Entry 5W6F (X-ray diffraction, 2.18 A resolution); this record covers chains A and B of the 3 polymer chains in the assembly.

[Chain A (and B)]
Molecule: tailspike protein 3
Organism: Escherichia phage Cba120
Notes: chain B of this document is another copy of the same molecule, construct and numbering; everything in this record applies to it too
UniProt: G3M191 (G3M191_9CAUD); numbering as in UniProt (aligned over 1-627)
Amino-acid sequence (635 residues; each row starts with the number of its first residue):
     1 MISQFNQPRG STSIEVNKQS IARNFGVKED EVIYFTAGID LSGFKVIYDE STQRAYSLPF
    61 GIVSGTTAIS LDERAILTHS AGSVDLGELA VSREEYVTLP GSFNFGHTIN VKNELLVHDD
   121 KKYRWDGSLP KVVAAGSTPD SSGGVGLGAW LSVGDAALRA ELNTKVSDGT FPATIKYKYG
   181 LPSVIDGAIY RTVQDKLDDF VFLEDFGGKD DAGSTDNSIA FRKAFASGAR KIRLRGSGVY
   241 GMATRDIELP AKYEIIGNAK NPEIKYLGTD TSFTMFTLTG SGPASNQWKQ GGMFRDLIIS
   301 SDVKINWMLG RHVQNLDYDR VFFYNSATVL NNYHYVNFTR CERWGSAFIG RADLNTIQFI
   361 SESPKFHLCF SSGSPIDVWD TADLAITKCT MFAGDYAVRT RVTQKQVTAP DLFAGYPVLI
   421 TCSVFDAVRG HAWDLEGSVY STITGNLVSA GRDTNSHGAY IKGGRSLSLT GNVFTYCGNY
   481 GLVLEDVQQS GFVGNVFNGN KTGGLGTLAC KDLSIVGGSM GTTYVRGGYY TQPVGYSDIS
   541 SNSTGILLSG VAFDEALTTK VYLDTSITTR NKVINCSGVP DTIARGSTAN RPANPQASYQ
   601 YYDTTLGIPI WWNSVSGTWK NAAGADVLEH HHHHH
Not modelled in the structure: 1-11, 628-635
Differences from the reference sequence: expression tag (628-635)

[How chain A and chain B interact]
Contacting residue pairs (203; chain A residue first):
  Val16(A) with Val16(B), hydrophobic
  Gln19(A) with Ser13(B), hydrogen bond; Val16(B); Asn17(B)
  Ser20(A) with Ser20(B)
  Arg23(A) with Asn17(B), hydrogen bond; Ser20(B); Asn24(B), hydrogen bond (backbone-side chain); Tyr48(B), hydrogen bond; Gln53(B), hydrogen bond
  Asn24(A) with Asn24(B)
  Gly26(A) with Arg54(B), hydrogen bond (backbone-side chain); Val97(B)
  Lys28(A) with Ser51(B); Gln53(B)
  Glu29(A) with Gln53(B), hydrogen bond (backbone-side chain)
  Lys45(A) with Pro100(B)
  Phe60(A) with Gly101(B); Phe105(B), hydrophobic
  Ser92(A) with Val117(B); Asp120(B)
  Arg93(A) with Thr98(B), hydrogen bond (side chain-backbone); Leu99(B), hydrogen bond (side chain-backbone); Pro100(B); Gly101(B); Lys122(B), hydrogen bond (backbone-side chain)
  Glu94(A) with Lys122(B); Asp155(B), hydrogen bond (side chain-backbone); Ala156(B), hydrogen bond (side chain-backbone)
  Ser152(A) with Arg159(B), hydrogen bond
  Val153(A) with Asp155(B); Arg159(B)
  Gly154(A) with Asp155(B), hydrogen bond (backbone-side chain); Arg159(B), hydrogen bond (backbone-side chain)
  Ala157(A) with Arg159(B)
  Leu158(A) with Leu158(B), hydrophobic; Arg159(B)
  Glu161(A) with Arg159(B), salt bridge
  Phe171(A) with Phe171(B), hydrophobic
  Thr174(A) with Val166(B)
  Ile175(A) with Val166(B); Phe171(B), hydrophobic
  Lys176(A) with Val166(B), hydrogen bond (backbone-backbone); Ser167(B); Gly169(B); Pro172(B)
  Tyr177(A) with Gln194(B); Leu197(B), hydrophobic; Asp198(B), hydrogen bond; Asp205(B)
  Lys178(A) with Gln194(B), hydrogen bond (backbone-side chain)
  Tyr179(A) with Asp198(B); Phe200(B); Val201(B); Phe206(B), hydrophobic
  Gly180(A) with Gln194(B); Asp198(B), hydrogen bond (backbone-side chain)
  Leu181(A) with Gly169(B); Gln194(B)
  Ile185(A) with Phe206(B), hydrophobic; Ser227(B)
  Asp186(A) with Phe206(B); Lys223(B), salt bridge
  Gly187(A) with Phe206(B); Lys223(B)
  Ala188(A) with Asp205(B); Phe206(B)
  Ile189(A) with Glu204(B); Asp205(B), hydrogen bond (backbone-backbone); Gly207(B)
  Tyr190(A) with Asp168(B), hydrogen bond (side chain-backbone)
  Arg191(A) with Glu204(B); Asp205(B), salt bridge; Arg235(B)
  Asp195(A) with Arg235(B), salt bridge
  Lys196(A) with Leu197(B); Phe200(B), hydrogen bond (side chain-backbone); Asp205(B), salt bridge
  Leu197(A) with Leu197(B), hydrophobic
  Asp198(A) with Arg235(B)
  Asp199(A) with Phe202(B); Arg235(B), salt bridge
  Phe200(A) with Phe200(B), hydrophobic; Phe202(B), hydrophobic; Arg233(B)
  Arg230(A) with Asn261(B)
  Lys231(A) with Ile256(B); Gly257(B); Asn258(B)
  Arg233(A) with Arg233(B)
  Ala251(A) with Asn261(B)
  Lys252(A) with Ala259(B); Lys260(B), hydrogen bond (side chain-backbone); Asn261(B), hydrogen bond (backbone-side chain); Ile298(B)
  Glu254(A) with Ala259(B); Arg320(B), salt bridge
  Met293(A) with Arg320(B); Arg340(B)
  Asn315(A) with Glu342(B)
  Asp319(A) with Arg340(B), salt bridge
  Tyr335(A) with Phe370(B); Thr390(B)
  Asn337(A) with Leu368(B)
  Thr339(A) with Arg340(B); Leu368(B)
  Lys365(A) with Leu368(B)
  Phe366(A) with Lys388(B), hydrogen bond (backbone-side chain)
  His367(A) with His367(B), hydrogen bond; Lys388(B)
  Asp383(A) with Val424(B)
  Ala385(A) with Lys388(B), hydrogen bond (backbone-side chain)
  Ile386(A) with Lys388(B)
  Thr387(A) with Lys388(B), hydrogen bond
  Gln404(A) with Arg526(B), hydrogen bond (backbone-side chain)
  Gln406(A) with Arg526(B), hydrogen bond (backbone-side chain)
  Val407(A) with Arg526(B)
  Pro410(A) with Tyr524(B); Tyr529(B), hydrogen bond (backbone-side chain)
  Asp411(A) with Tyr524(B); Arg526(B); Tyr529(B), hydrogen bond
  Leu412(A) with Thr523(B); Tyr524(B), hydrogen bond (backbone-backbone)
  Phe413(A) with Tyr524(B); Val525(B); Arg526(B), hydrogen bond (backbone-backbone)
  Ala414(A) with Arg526(B)
  Gly415(A) with Val525(B)
  Pro417(A) with Leu447(B), hydrophobic
  Leu419(A) with Cys422(B); Gly445(B)
  Thr421(A) with Cys422(B)
  Val439(A) with Val525(B), hydrophobic
  Tyr440(A) with Leu447(B), hydrophobic; Val473(B), hydrophobic; Thr475(B), hydrogen bond; Asn498(B), hydrogen bond; Val525(B); Gly528(B)
  Thr442(A) with Gly445(B), hydrogen bond (side chain-backbone); Asn446(B); Gly471(B)
  Thr444(A) with Thr444(B)
  Arg465(A) with Thr523(B); Val525(B)
  Ser466(A) with Val473(B); Val496(B); Asn498(B), hydrogen bond; Thr523(B), hydrogen bond
  Leu467(A) with Val496(B)
  Ser468(A) with Gly471(B); Gly494(B), hydrogen bond (side chain-backbone)
  Thr470(A) with Thr470(B); Gly471(B)
  Gln489(A) with Ser519(B); Met520(B); Gly521(B); Thr522(B), hydrogen bond (side chain-backbone); Thr523(B); Asp554(B), hydrogen bond
  Ser490(A) with Ser519(B)
  Gly491(A) with Gly518(B)
  Val493(A) with Gly494(B)
  Asp512(A) with Ala552(B); Phe553(B)
  Leu513(A) with Ala552(B)
  Ser514(A) with Gly517(B); Gly518(B), hydrogen bond (side chain-backbone); Gly550(B); Ala552(B)
  Val516(A) with Val516(B), hydrophobic; Gly517(B)
  Leu547(A) with Gly550(B); Val551(B); Ala552(B), hydrophobic; Asn575(B); Ser577(B)
  Leu548(A) with Asn575(B), hydrogen bond (backbone-side chain)
  Ser549(A) with Gly550(B); Asn575(B), hydrogen bond
  Arg570(A) with Phe553(B), hydrogen bond (side chain-backbone); Glu555(B), salt bridge; Ser577(B)
  Lys572(A) with Asn575(B)
  Ile574(A) with Ile574(B), hydrophobic; Asn575(B)
  Gln596(A) with Pro580(B)
  Ala597(A) with Arg585(B)
  Ser598(A) with Ile583(B); Arg585(B), hydrogen bond; Tyr602(B)
  Tyr599(A) with Ile583(B), hydrophobic
  Gln600(A) with Gln600(B), hydrogen bond
  Trp611(A) with Gln600(B); Tyr602(B), hydrophobic; Pro609(B), hydrophobic
  Asn613(A) with Tyr602(B), hydrogen bond
  Ala622(A) with Ile608(B); Pro609(B); Ala622(B), hydrophobic
  Ala623(A) with Ile608(B)
  Gly624(A) with Ile608(B)
Interface residues without a listed pair, chain A (117 interface residues in all): Phe25, Val27, Asp155, Leu162, Val193, Tyr253, Asp317, Ser363, Ser441, Gln488, Val573, Trp612
Interface residues without a listed pair, chain B (112 interface residues in all): Ile21, Thr52, Lys121, Gly154, Leu162, Ser237, Asp296, Ser423, Val493, Cys576, Gly607, Trp611

[In short]
117 residues of chain A face 112 of chain B across their interface, with 49 hydrogen bonds and 9 salt bridges.
Polar contacts include Glu161(A)-Arg159(B), Asp186(A)-Lys223(B) and Arg191(A)-Asp205(B).
Both chains are tailspike protein 3 (Escherichia phage Cba120). Entry 5W6F (Crystal structure of Bacteriophage
CBA120 tailspike protein 3 (TSP3, orf212)) was determined by X-ray diffraction together with 5W6H, 5W6P and
5W6S from the same study.
